7YBR - chains A and B; structure by X-ray diffraction, 1.71 A resolution.

[Chain A (and B)]
Protein: Transthyretin
From: Homo sapiens
Notes: chain B of this document is another copy of the same molecule, construct and numbering; everything in this record applies to it too
Reference sequence: P02766 (TTHY_HUMAN); residues 1-127 here correspond to UniProt positions 21-147 (UniProt number = residue number + 20)
Amino-acid sequence (136 residues; each row starts with the number of its first residue; numbering starts at 0):
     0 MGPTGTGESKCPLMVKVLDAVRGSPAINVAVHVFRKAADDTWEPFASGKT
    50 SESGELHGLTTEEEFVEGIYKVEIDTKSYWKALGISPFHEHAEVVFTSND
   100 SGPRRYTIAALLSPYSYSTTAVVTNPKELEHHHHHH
Unresolved in the structure: 0-9, 100-102, 125-135 (chain B: 0-9, 125-135)
Construct notes: initiating methionine (0); engineered mutation Ser97 (Ala117 in P02766); expression tag (128-135)
Swiss-Prot annotation at these positions:
  - binding site (L-thyroxine): Lys15, Glu54, Ser117
  - modified residue: Cys10 (Sulfocysteine), Glu42 (4-carboxyglutamate), Ser52 (Phosphoserine)
  - glycosylation: Asn98 (N-linked (GlcNAc...) asparagine)
Small-molecule neighbours: Tolcapone (TCW): Lys15, Leu17, Thr106, Ala108, Ala109, Leu110, Ser117, Thr118, Thr119, Val121

[How chain A and chain B interact]
Contacting residue pairs - 43 pairs, chain A then chain B:
  Phe87(A) - Phe95(B)  hydrophobic
  Phe87(A) - Tyr105(B)  hydrophobic
  Phe87(A) - Ile107(B)  hydrophobic
  Phe87(A) - Ala120(B)  hydrophobic
  His88(A) - Val93(B)
  His88(A) - Val94(B)
  His88(A) - Thr118(B)
  Glu89(A) - Val94(B)  hydrogen bond (backbone-backbone)
  Glu89(A) - Thr96(B)  hydrogen bond
  His90(A) - Val94(B)
  Glu92(A) - Glu92(B)
  Glu92(A) - Val94(B)
  Glu92(A) - Tyr116(B)  hydrogen bond (backbone-side chain)
  Val93(A) - Phe87(B)  hydrophobic
  Val93(A) - His88(B)
  Val94(A) - His88(B)
  Val94(A) - Glu89(B)  hydrogen bond (backbone-backbone)
  Val94(A) - His90(B)
  Val94(A) - Glu92(B)
  Phe95(A) - Phe87(B)  hydrophobic
  Phe95(A) - Glu89(B)
  Thr96(A) - Glu89(B)  hydrogen bond
  Tyr105(A) - Phe87(B)  hydrophobic
  Ile107(A) - Phe87(B)  hydrophobic
  Tyr114(A) - Thr119(B)  hydrogen bond (backbone-side chain)
  Tyr114(A) - Ala120(B)  hydrogen bond (backbone-backbone)
  Tyr114(A) - Val122(B)  hydrophobic
  Ser115(A) - Thr118(B)  hydrogen bond (side chain-backbone)
  Ser115(A) - Thr119(B)  hydrogen bond
  Tyr116(A) - Glu92(B)  hydrogen bond (side chain-backbone)
  Tyr116(A) - Tyr116(B)
  Tyr116(A) - Ser117(B)
  Tyr116(A) - Thr118(B)  hydrogen bond (backbone-backbone)
  Ser117(A) - Tyr116(B)
  Ser117(A) - Ser117(B)
  Thr118(A) - His88(B)
  Thr118(A) - Ser115(B)  hydrogen bond (backbone-side chain)
  Thr118(A) - Tyr116(B)  hydrogen bond (backbone-backbone)
  Thr119(A) - Tyr114(B)  hydrogen bond (side chain-backbone)
  Thr119(A) - Ser115(B)
  Ala120(A) - Phe87(B)  hydrophobic
  Ala120(A) - Tyr114(B)  hydrogen bond (backbone-backbone)
  Val122(A) - Tyr114(B)  hydrophobic
Also at the interface, not in a pair above, chain A (20 interface residues in all): Lys76
Also at the interface, not in a pair above, chain B (21 interface residues in all): Ile68, Lys76

[Summary]
20 residues of chain A face 21 of chain B across their interface, with 15 hydrogen bonds. Among the polar
pairs are Glu89(A)-Thr96(B), Glu92(A)-Tyr116(B) and Tyr114(A)-Thr119(B). Bound to chain A: Tolcapone. Curated
annotation (UniProt) lists 3 L-thyroxine-binding residues on chain A.
Both chains are Transthyretin (Homo sapiens). Entry 7YBR (Crystal structure of human transthyretin variant
A97S complexed with Tolcapone) was determined by X-ray diffraction together with 7Y6J, 7YCQ and 8HY4 from the
same study.
